5E6I - chains G and H of the 5 polymer chains in the assembly; structure by X-ray diffraction, 4.00 A resolution.

== Chain G ==
Protein: TCR alpha chain, Human nkt tcr alpha chain
From: Homo sapiens
UniProtKB: K7N5M3 (K7N5M3_HUMAN); residues 113-207 here correspond to UniProt positions 116-210 (UniProt number = residue number + 3)
Chain sequence (208 residues; numbered 0 to 207; the number before each row is that of its first residue; numbering starts at 0):
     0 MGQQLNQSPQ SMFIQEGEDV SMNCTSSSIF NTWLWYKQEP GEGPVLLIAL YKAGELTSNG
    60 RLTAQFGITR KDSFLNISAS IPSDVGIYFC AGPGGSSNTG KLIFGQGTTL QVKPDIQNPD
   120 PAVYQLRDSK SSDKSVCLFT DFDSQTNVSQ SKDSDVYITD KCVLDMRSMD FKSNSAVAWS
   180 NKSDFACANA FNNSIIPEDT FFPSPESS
Not modelled in the structure: 0-2, 204-207
Disulfides: C23-C89, C136-C186

== Chain H ==
Protein: T-cell receptor beta-2 chain C region
From: Homo sapiens
UniProtKB: A0A087WZ08 (A0A087WZ08_HUMAN); aligned to UniProt positions 19-261 over residues 0-242 (the alignment contains insertions or deletions, so no single offset holds)
Chain sequence (243 residues; numbered 0 to 242; the number before each row is that of its first residue; numbering starts at 0):
     0 MEAQVTQNPR YLITVTGKEL TVTCSQNMNH EYMSWYRQDP GLGLRQIYYS MNVEVTDKGD
    60 VPEGYKVSRK EKRNFPLILE SPSPNQTSLY FCASSLIYPG ELFFGEGSRL TVLEDLKNVF
   120 PPEVAVFEPS EAEISHTQKA TLVCLATGFY PDHVELSWWV NGKEVHSGVC TDPQPLKEQP
   180 ALNDSRYALS SRLRVSATFW QNPRNHFRCQ VQFYGLSEND EWTQDRAKPV TQIVSAEAWG
   240 RAD
Not modelled in the structure: 0-2, 242
Disulfides: C23-C91, C143-C208
Sequence notes: conflict M0 (Leu19 in A0A087WZ08), E18 (Lys37 in A0A087WZ08), I96 (Thr116 in A0A087WZ08), Y97 (Val117 in A0A087WZ08), P98 (Leu118 in A0A087WZ08), G99 (His119 in A0A087WZ08), E100 (Ser120 in A0A087WZ08), L101 (Gln121 in A0A087WZ08), F102 (Tyr122 in A0A087WZ08), E105 (Pro125 in A0A087WZ08), S107 (Thr127 in A0A087WZ08), T110 (Leu130 in A0A087WZ08), E122 (Lys142 in A0A087WZ08), C169 (Ser189 in A0A087WZ08), A187 (Cys207 in A0A087WZ08)

== Interface between chain G and chain H ==
Residue-residue contacts (86; chain G residue first):
  Y35(G) - E100(H)
  Y35(G) - L101(H)  hydrogen bond (side chain-backbone)
  Q37(G) - Q37(H)  hydrogen bond
  G40(G) - E105(H)
  E41(G) - F90(H)
  E41(G) - E105(H)
  G42(G) - F90(H)
  G42(G) - F103(H)
  G42(G) - G104(H)
  P43(G) - F90(H)
  P43(G) - F103(H)
  L45(G) - E100(H)
  F88(G) - L43(H)
  P92(G) - Y97(H)
  P92(G) - P98(H)  hydrophobic
  G93(G) - Y97(H)  hydrogen bond (backbone-side chain)
  G94(G) - Y97(H)
  T98(G) - Y48(H)
  T98(G) - Y97(H)  hydrogen bond (backbone-side chain)
  G99(G) - Y31(H)  hydrogen bond (backbone-side chain)
  G99(G) - Y48(H)  hydrogen bond (backbone-side chain)
  G99(G) - M50(H)
  G99(G) - Y97(H)
  K100(G) - Y48(H)  hydrogen bond (backbone-side chain)
  K100(G) - G58(H)
  K100(G) - D59(H)  salt bridge
  K100(G) - Y97(H)  hydrogen bond (backbone-side chain)
  L101(G) - Y31(H)
  L101(G) - Y35(H)
  L101(G) - Q45(H)  hydrogen bond (backbone-side chain)
  L101(G) - Y97(H)  hydrophobic
  L101(G) - L101(H)  hydrophobic
  F103(G) - Y35(H)
  F103(G) - L43(H)  hydrophobic
  F103(G) - F103(H)  hydrophobic
  G104(G) - L41(H)
  G104(G) - L43(H)
  Q105(G) - L41(H)
  Q105(G) - G42(H)
  Y123(G) - E132(H)
  Y123(G) - H135(H)
  Y123(G) - T136(H)
  Q124(G) - S129(H)  hydrogen bond (backbone-side chain)
  L125(G) - F126(H)
  L125(G) - E127(H)
  L125(G) - P128(H)  hydrophobic
  L125(G) - S129(H)
  L125(G) - T140(H)
  R126(G) - F126(H)
  R126(G) - E127(H)  hydrogen bond (backbone-backbone)
  D127(G) - V125(H)
  D127(G) - F126(H)
  D127(G) - E127(H)
  S128(G) - V125(H)  hydrogen bond (backbone-backbone)
  S128(G) - E127(H)
  S128(G) - E236(H)
  K129(G) - V123(H)
  K129(G) - A124(H)
  K133(G) - F126(H)
  V135(G) - F126(H)  hydrophobic
  L137(G) - T140(H)
  T139(G) - R193(H)  hydrogen bond
  D140(G) - R193(H)  salt bridge
  Q149(G) - L175(H)
  D154(G) - E177(H)
  I157(G) - L175(H)
  T158(G) - D171(H)
  C161(G) - C169(H)  disulfide
  C161(G) - R191(H)  hydrogen bond
  V162(G) - C169(H)
  L163(G) - C169(H)  hydrophobic
  L163(G) - R193(H)
  D164(G) - S166(H)
  D164(G) - G167(H)  hydrogen bond (backbone-backbone)
  M165(G) - S166(H)  hydrogen bond
  M165(G) - G167(H)
  M165(G) - V194(H)  hydrophobic
  R166(G) - S166(H)  hydrogen bond (backbone-side chain)
  S172(G) - R193(H)  hydrogen bond
  S174(G) - R191(H)
  V176(G) - S189(H)
  V176(G) - R191(H)
  W178(G) - L144(H)
  W178(G) - E177(H)
  T199(G) - H135(H)
  F201(G) - H135(H)
Also at the interface, not in a pair above, chain G (52 interface residues in all): S134, S153, V155, D159, K160, S167
Also at the interface, not in a pair above, chain H (51 interface residues in all): G40, K57, G99, A131, V142, H165, V168, T170, A237
Disulfides between the chains: C161(G)-C169(H)

== Overview ==
52 residues of chain G face 51 of chain H across their interface; the contacts include 1 disulfide bond, 18
hydrogen bonds and 2 salt bridges. Among the polar pairs are K100(G)-D59(H), D140(G)-R193(H) and
Y35(G)-L101(H).
Here chain G is TCR alpha chain, Human nkt tcr alpha chain and chain H is T-cell receptor beta-2 chain C
region, both from Homo sapiens. Entry 5E6I (Crystal structure of TCR PF8 in complex with flu MP(58-66) epitope
presented by HLA-A2) was determined by X-ray diffraction.
